Entry 1G3I (X-ray diffraction, 3.41 A resolution); this record covers chains I and J of the 24 polymer chains in the assembly.

# Chain I (and J)
Name: ATP-dependent protease hslv
From: Haemophilus influenzae
Notes: EC 3.4.99.-; chain J of this document is another copy of the same molecule, construct and numbering; everything in this record applies to it too
UniProtKB: P43772 (HSLV_HAEIN); residue numbers follow UniProt; this construct covers 1-174
Chain sequence (174 residues; each row starts with the number of its first residue):
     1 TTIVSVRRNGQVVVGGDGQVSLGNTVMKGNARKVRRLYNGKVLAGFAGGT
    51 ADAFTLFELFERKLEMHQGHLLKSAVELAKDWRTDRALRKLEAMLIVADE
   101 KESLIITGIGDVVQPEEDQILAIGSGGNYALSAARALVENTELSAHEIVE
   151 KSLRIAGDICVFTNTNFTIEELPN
Not modelled in the structure: 174
UniProt features mapped onto this chain:
  - active site: Thr2
From the paper describing this entry:
  - conformationally variable residues (helix shift, loop rearrangement): Phe46 to Thr50, Ala47 to Glu92
  - catalytic residues: Thr1, Lys33 (citing earlier work)
  - catalytic residues: Ala47 to Gly48 (proposed by the authors, not directly observed)

# How chain I and chain J interact
Pairs across the interface - 17 pairs, chain I then chain J:
  Lys80(I) - Glu58(J)
  Trp82(I) - Arg89(J)  hydrogen bond (backbone-side chain)
  Arg83(I) - Phe54(J)
  Arg83(I) - Thr55(J)
  Arg83(I) - Glu58(J)  salt bridge
  Thr84(I) - Arg89(J)  hydrogen bond (backbone-side chain)
  Asp85(I) - Leu88(J)
  Ile109(I) - Ala51(J)
  Gly110(I) - Ala51(J)
  Asp111(I) - Thr50(J)  hydrogen bond
  Asp111(I) - Ala51(J)
  Gln114(I) - Lys28(J)  hydrogen bond (backbone-side chain)
  Pro115(I) - Lys28(J)
  Glu116(I) - Lys28(J)
  Glu116(I) - Gly29(J)  hydrogen bond (side chain-backbone)
  Glu116(I) - Asn30(J)  hydrogen bond
  Asn128(I) - Thr25(J)
Interface residues without a listed pair, chain I (15 interface residues in all): Arg86, Ile105, Val113
Interface residues without a listed pair, chain J (13 interface residues in all): Met27, Leu59

# Overview
15 residues of chain I face 13 of chain J across their interface, with 6 hydrogen bonds and 1 salt bridge.
Polar pairs include Arg83(I)-Glu58(J), Trp82(I)-Arg89(J) and Thr84(I)-Arg89(J). From UniProt: active-site
residue Thr2(I) on chain I. From the paper: catalytic residues Thr1(I), Lys33(I) and Ala47(I); conformational
variability at Phe46(I) and Ala47(I).
Both chains are ATP-dependent protease hslv (Haemophilus influenzae). Entry 1G3I (Crystal structure of the
hsluv protease-chaperone complex) was determined by X-ray diffraction (same publication as 1G3K).
